PDB entry 5YLS | X-ray diffraction, 3.00 A resolution | chains A and E of the 6 polymer chains in the assembly

== Chain A ==
Molecule: Tubulin alpha-1B chain
Source organism: Sus scrofa
UniProtKB: Q2XVP4 (TBA1B_PIG); residue numbers follow UniProt; this construct covers 1-451
Sequence (451 residues; numbered 1 to 451; the number before each row is that of its first residue):
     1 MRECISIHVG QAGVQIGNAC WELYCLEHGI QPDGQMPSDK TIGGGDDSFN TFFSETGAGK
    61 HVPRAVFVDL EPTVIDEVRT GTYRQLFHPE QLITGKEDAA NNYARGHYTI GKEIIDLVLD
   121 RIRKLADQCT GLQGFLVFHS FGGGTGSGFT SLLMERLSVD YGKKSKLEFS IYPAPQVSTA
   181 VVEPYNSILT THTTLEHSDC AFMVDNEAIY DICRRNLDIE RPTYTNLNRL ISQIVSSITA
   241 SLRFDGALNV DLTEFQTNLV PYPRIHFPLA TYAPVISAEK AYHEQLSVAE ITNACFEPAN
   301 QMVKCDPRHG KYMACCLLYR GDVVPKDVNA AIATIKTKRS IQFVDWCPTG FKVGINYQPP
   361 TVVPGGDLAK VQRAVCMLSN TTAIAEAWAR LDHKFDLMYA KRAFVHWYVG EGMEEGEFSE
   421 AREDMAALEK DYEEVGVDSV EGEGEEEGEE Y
Unresolved in the structure: 438-451
Ion coordination: Ca2+: Asp-39, Thr-41, Gly-44, Glu-55
Residues lining bound ligands:
  - GTP (guanosine-5'-triphosphate): Gly-10, Gln-11, Ala-12, Gln-15, Ile-16, Asp-69, Asp-98, Ala-99, Ala-100, Asn-101, Ser-140, Gly-142, Gly-143, Gly-144, Thr-145, Gly-146, Ile-171, Pro-173, Val-177, Ser-178, Thr-179, Glu-183, Asn-206, Tyr-224, Leu-227, Asn-228, Ile-231
  - Y50 (E-3-(3-azanyl-4-methoxy-phenyl)-1-(5-methoxy-2,2-dimethyl-chromen-8-yl)prop-2-en-1-one): Thr-179, Ala-180, Val-181
Curated features (UniProtKB/Swiss-Prot):
  - motif: Met-1 to Cys-4 (MREC motif)
  - active site: Glu-254
  - binding site (GTP): Gly-10, Gln-11, Ala-12, Gln-15, Glu-71, Ala-99, Ser-140, Gly-143, Gly-144, Thr-145, Gly-146, Thr-179, Glu-183, Asn-206, Tyr-224, Asn-228, Leu-252
  - binding site (Mg(2+)): Glu-71
  - site: Tyr-451 (Involved in polymerization)
  - modified residue: Lys-40 (N6,N6,N6-trimethyllysine), Ser-48 (Phosphoserine), Ser-232 (Phosphoserine), Tyr-282 (3'-nitrotyrosine), Arg-339 (Omega-N-methylarginine), Ser-439 (Phosphoserine), Glu-443 (5-glutamyl polyglutamate), Glu-445 (5-glutamyl polyglutamate), Tyr-451 (3'-nitrotyrosine)
  - cross-link (Glycyl lysine isopeptide (Lys-Gly)): Lys-326 (interchain with G-Cter in ubiquitin), Lys-370 (interchain with G-Cter in ubiquitin)
Reported in the primary citation:
  - binding site for Y50: Thr-179

== Chain E ==
Molecule: Stathmin-4
Source organism: Rattus norvegicus
UniProtKB: P63043 (STMN4_RAT); residues 5-145 here correspond to UniProt positions 49-189 (UniProt number = residue number + 44)
Sequence (143 residues; row label = number of the first residue in the row):
     3 MADMEVIELN KCTSGQSFEV ILKPPSFDGV PEFNASLPRR RDPSLEEIQK KLEAAEERRK
    63 YQEAELLKHL AEKREHEREV IQKAIEENNN FIKMAKEKLA QKMESNKENR EAHLAAMLER
   123 LQEKDKHAEE VRKNKELKEE ASR
Unresolved in the structure: 3-5, 29-43, 142-145
Construct notes: expression tag (3-4)
Curated features (UniProtKB/Swiss-Prot):
  - modified residue: Ser-46 (Phosphoserine)

== Interface between chain A and chain E ==
Contacting residue pairs (63; chain A residue first):
  His-107(A) with Leu-54(E)
  Tyr-108(A) with Leu-54(E), hydrophobic; Ala-57(E), hydrophobic; Arg-61(E)
  Thr-109(A) with Arg-61(E), hydrogen bond
  Lys-112(A) with Glu-55(E); Glu-58(E), salt bridge
  Leu-152(A) with Leu-54(E), hydrophobic
  Glu-155(A) with Ile-50(E)
  Arg-156(A) with Leu-47(E); Gln-51(E)
  Ser-158(A) with Asp-44(E), hydrogen bond
  Val-159(A) with Pro-45(E); Ser-46(E); Leu-47(E)
  Glu-196(A) with Asp-44(E)
  His-197(A) with Pro-45(E)
  Asp-245(A) with Cys-14(E); Ser-16(E)
  Ala-247(A) with Asn-12(E); Ser-19(E)
  Leu-248(A) with Ser-19(E)
  Pro-325(A) with Gln-18(E); Phe-20(E), hydrophobic
  Asn-329(A) with Val-8(E); Phe-20(E); Val-22(E)
  Ile-332(A) with Val-22(E), hydrophobic; Leu-24(E), hydrophobic
  Asp-345(A) with Pro-27(E); Ser-28(E), hydrogen bond (backbone-backbone)
  Trp-346(A) with Pro-27(E)
  Cys-347(A) with Pro-27(E)
  Pro-348(A) with Ile-23(E), hydrophobic; Lys-25(E); Pro-27(E)
  Thr-349(A) with Ile-23(E); Leu-24(E), hydrogen bond (backbone-backbone); Lys-25(E), hydrogen bond (backbone-backbone)
  Gly-350(A) with Val-22(E)
  Phe-351(A) with Glu-21(E); Val-22(E), hydrogen bond (backbone-backbone); Leu-24(E), hydrophobic
  Lys-352(A) with Phe-20(E); Glu-21(E), salt bridge
  Val-353(A) with Ser-19(E); Phe-20(E), hydrogen bond (backbone-backbone)
  Gly-354(A) with Gln-18(E); Ser-19(E)
  Ile-355(A) with Gly-17(E); Gln-18(E), hydrogen bond (backbone-backbone)
  Asn-356(A) with Ser-16(E)
  Tyr-357(A) with Thr-15(E); Ser-16(E), hydrogen bond (backbone-backbone); Gly-17(E); Gln-18(E), hydrogen bond
  Val-409(A) with Gln-64(E)
  Gly-410(A) with Gln-64(E)
  Glu-411(A) with Arg-61(E), hydrogen bond (backbone-side chain)
  Gly-412(A) with Ala-57(E); Arg-60(E), hydrogen bond (backbone-side chain); Arg-61(E)
  Glu-414(A) with Arg-60(E)
Other interface residues (no listed pair), chain A (38 interface residues in all): Val-328, Lys-336, Gln-358
Other interface residues (no listed pair), chain E (30 interface residues in all): Lys-53

== Overview ==
38 residues of chain A and 30 residues of chain E are in contact, with 12 hydrogen bonds and 2 salt bridges.
Polar pairs include Lys-112(A)/Glu-58(E), Lys-352(A)/Glu-21(E) and Thr-109(A)/Arg-61(E). Bound to chain A: GTP
and compound Y50. The paper reports a binding site for Y50 at Thr-179(A).
Chain A is Tubulin alpha-1B chain (Sus scrofa) and chain E is Stathmin-4 (Rattus norvegicus); the structure,
Crystal structure of T2R-TTL-Y50 complex, was determined by X-ray diffraction together with 5XIW, 5YL2, 5YLJ
and 5XP3 from the same study.
